5XRZ - chains H and L of the 12 polymer chains in the assembly; structure by X-ray diffraction, 3.60 A resolution.

Chain H:
Molecule: DNA repair protein RAD52 homolog
Organism: Homo sapiens
Reference sequence: P43351 (RAD52_HUMAN); residue numbers follow UniProt; this construct covers 1-212
Sequence (215 residues; each row starts with the number of its first residue; numbers below 1 keep their minus sign (Gly-2 is residue -2)):
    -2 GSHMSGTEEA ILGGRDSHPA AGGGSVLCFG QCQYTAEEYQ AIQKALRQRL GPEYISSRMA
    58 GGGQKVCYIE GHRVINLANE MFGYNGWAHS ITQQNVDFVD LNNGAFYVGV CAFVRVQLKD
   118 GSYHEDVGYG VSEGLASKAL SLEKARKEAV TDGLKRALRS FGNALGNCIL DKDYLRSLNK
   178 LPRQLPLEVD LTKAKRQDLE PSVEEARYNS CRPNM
Not modelled in the structure: -2 to 24, 209-212
Construct notes: expression tag (-2 to 0); engineered mutation Ala102 (Lys in P43351), Ala133 (Lys in P43351)
Ion coordination: K+: Glu140 (shared with 1 residue of chain I)
UniProt features mapped onto this chain:
  - DNA-binding region: Lys152 to Arg156
  - modified residue: Tyr104 (Phosphotyrosine), Ser199 (Phosphoserine)
  - mutagenesis: Arg55 (R55A: Abolishes ssDNA-binding), Tyr65 (Y65A: Moderately defective in both ss and dsDNA-binding), Lys152 (K152A: Abolishes ssDNA-binding), Arg153 (R153A: Moderately defective in both ss and dsDNA-binding), Arg156 (R156A: Moderately defective in both ss and dsDNA-binding)
From the paper describing this entry:
  - binding site for ssDNA (chain L): Arg55, Val63, Lys152, Arg153, Arg156
  - mutagenesis - K152A, R153A, R156A: decreased catalytic activity
  - mutagenesis - R55A: decreased catalytic activity on DNA annealing
  - mutagenesis - R55A/K152A: decreased binding to ssDNA

Chain L:
Molecule: ssDNA
Sequence (40 nucleotides; row label = number of the first residue in the row):
     1 TTTTTTTTTT TTTTTTTTCC CTTTTTTTTT TTTTTTTTTT
Ion coordination: K+ site 1: DT1 (shared with 1 residue of chain K); K+ site 2: DT12 (shared with 1 residue of chain C); K+ site 3: DT16, DT17 (shared with 1 residue of chain D); K+ site 4: DT25 (shared with 1 residue of chain F); K+ site 5: DT37 (shared with 1 residue of chain I)

Chain H / chain L interface:
Pairs across the interface - 23 pairs, chain H then chain L:
  Arg55(H) - DT28(L)  sugar contact
  Arg55(H) - DT29(L)  hydrogen bond to the sugar
  Ala57(H) - DT28(L)  base contact
  Val63(H) - DT28(L)  base contact
  Tyr65(H) - DT29(L)  phosphate contact
  Tyr65(H) - DT30(L)  phosphate contact
  Ile66(H) - DT30(L)  phosphate contact
  Glu67(H) - DT30(L)  phosphate contact
  Gly68(H) - DT30(L)  phosphate contact
  Lys141(H) - DT30(L)  base contact
  Lys144(H) - DT31(L)  phosphate contact
  Lys144(H) - DT32(L)  salt bridge to the phosphate
  Glu145(H) - DT30(L)  sugar contact
  Thr148(H) - DT30(L)  phosphate contact
  Thr148(H) - DT31(L)  hydrogen bond to the phosphate
  Asp149(H) - DT28(L)  phosphate contact
  Asp149(H) - DT29(L)  phosphate contact
  Lys152(H) - DT29(L)  salt bridge to the phosphate
  Lys152(H) - DT30(L)  salt bridge to the phosphate
  Arg153(H) - DT27(L)  salt bridge to the phosphate
  Arg153(H) - DT28(L)  salt bridge to the phosphate
  Arg156(H) - DT28(L)  salt bridge to the phosphate
  Leu167(H) - DT27(L)  phosphate contact
Interface residues without a listed pair, chain H (17 interface residues in all): Cys64

Overview:
The interface between chain H and chain L involves 17 residues on one side and 6 on the other, with 2 hydrogen
bonds and 6 salt bridges. Polar contacts include Arg55(H)-DT29(L), Thr148(H)-DT31(L) and Lys144(H)-DT32(L).
From the paper: a binding site for ssDNA (chain L) at Arg55(H), Val63(H) and Lys152(H) among others; K152A,
R153A and R156A of chain H reduce catalytic activity; 5 substitutions were tested in all.
Here chain H is DNA repair protein RAD52 homolog (Homo sapiens) and chain L is ssDNA. Entry 5XRZ (Structure of
a ssDNA bound to the inner DNA binding site of RAD52) was determined by X-ray diffraction together with 5XS0
from the same study.
